4NU1 - chains A and B; structure by X-ray diffraction, 2.50 A resolution.

# Chain A
Name: Glycogen synthase kinase-3 beta
From: Mus musculus
Notes: EC 2.7.11.26, 2.7.11.1; fragment: Residues 1-383 with phosphoylated Ser9
Reference sequence: Q9WV60 (GSK3B_MOUSE); numbering as in UniProt (aligned over 1-383)
Amino-acid sequence (389 residues; numbered 1 to 389; the number before each row is that of its first residue):
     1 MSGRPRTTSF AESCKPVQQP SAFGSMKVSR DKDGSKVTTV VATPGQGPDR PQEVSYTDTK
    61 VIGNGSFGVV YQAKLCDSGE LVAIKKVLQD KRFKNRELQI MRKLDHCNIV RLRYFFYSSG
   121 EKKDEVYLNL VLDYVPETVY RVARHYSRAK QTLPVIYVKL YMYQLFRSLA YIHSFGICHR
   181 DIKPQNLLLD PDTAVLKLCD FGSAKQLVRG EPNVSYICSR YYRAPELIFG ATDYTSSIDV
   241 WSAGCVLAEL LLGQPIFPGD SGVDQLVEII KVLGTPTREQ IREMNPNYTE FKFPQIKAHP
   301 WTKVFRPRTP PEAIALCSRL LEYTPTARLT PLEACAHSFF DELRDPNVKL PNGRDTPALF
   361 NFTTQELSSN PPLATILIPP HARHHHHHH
Unresolved in the structure: 1-5, 12-25, 30-34, 120-121, 384-389
Modified / non-standard residues: S9 (phosphoserine; SEP)
Construct notes: expression tag (384-389)
Ion coordination: Mg2+ site 1: N186, D200 (together with ADP); Mg2+ site 2: D200 (together with ADP)
Residues lining bound ligands:
  - ADP (adenosine-5'-diphosphate): I62, G63, N64, G65, S66, F67, G68, V70, A83, K85, V110, L132, D133, Y134, V135, T138, R141, Q185, N186, L188, C199, D200
  - aluminium fluoride (AF3): G65, S66, F67, D181, K183, N186, D200
UniProt features mapped onto this chain:
  - active site: D181 (Proton acceptor)
  - binding site (ATP): I62 to V70, K85
  - modified residue: S9 (Phosphoserine), Y216 (Phosphotyrosine)
  - lipidation: C14 (S-palmitoyl cysteine)
  - mutagenesis: S9 (S9A: Loss of phosphorylation; No inhibition of activity and constitutively active), K85 (K85R: Inhibits interaction with AXIN1 and ZBED3)
From the paper describing this entry:
  - contacts within the chain: T7-F67
  - conformationally variable residues (loop rearrangement): S66

# Chain B
Name: Axin-1
From: Homo sapiens
Reference sequence: O15169 (AXIN1_HUMAN); residue numbers follow UniProt; this construct covers 383-402
Amino-acid sequence (24 residues; row label = number of the first residue in the row):
   379 GGILVEPQKF AEELIHRLEA VQRT
Unresolved in the structure: 379-382, 402
Construct notes: expression tag (379-382)
UniProt features mapped onto this chain:
  - mutagenesis: V383 (V383A: Loss of interaction with SIAH1. Decreased SIAH1-induced proteasome-mediated ubiquitin-dependent degradation of AXIN1. No effect on interaction with GSK3B), P385 (P385A: Loss of interaction with SIAH1. Decreased SIAH1-induced proteasome-mediated ubiquitin-dependent degradation of AXIN1. No effect on interaction with GSK3B)

# Chain A / chain B interface
Contacting residue pairs (27; chain A residue first):
  I228(A) - F388(B)
  F229(A) - F388(B)  hydrophobic
  V263(A) - F388(B)  hydrophobic
  V263(A) - E391(B)
  V263(A) - L392(B)  hydrophobic
  D264(A) - R395(B)  salt bridge
  L266(A) - F388(B)  hydrophobic
  L266(A) - L392(B)  hydrophobic
  V267(A) - L392(B)  hydrophobic
  V267(A) - R395(B)
  I270(A) - L396(B)  hydrophobic
  K271(A) - V399(B)
  Y288(A) - P385(B)
  Y288(A) - F388(B)  hydrophobic
  F291(A) - P385(B)
  F291(A) - Q386(B)
  F291(A) - A389(B)  hydrophobic
  K292(A) - I393(B)
  F293(A) - A389(B)  hydrophobic
  F293(A) - L392(B)  hydrophobic
  F293(A) - I393(B)  hydrophobic
  P294(A) - I393(B)
  P294(A) - L396(B)  hydrophobic
  P294(A) - E397(B)
  P294(A) - Q400(B)
  Q295(A) - Q400(B)  hydrogen bond (backbone-side chain)
  I296(A) - L396(B)
Also at the interface, not in a pair above, chain A (17 interface residues in all): G262, N287
Also at the interface, not in a pair above, chain B (13 interface residues in all): V383

# In short
17 residues of chain A and 13 residues of chain B are in contact; the contacts include 1 hydrogen bond and 1
salt bridge. Among the polar pairs are D264(A)-R395(B) and Q295(A)-Q400(B). Chain A binds ADP and aluminium
fluoride. From the paper: conformational variability at S66(A); contacts within the chain involving F67(A) and
T7(A).
Chain A is Glycogen synthase kinase-3 beta (Mus musculus) and chain B is Axin-1 (Homo sapiens); the structure,
Crystal structure of a transition state mimic of the GSK-3/Axin complex bound to phosphorylated N-terminal
auto-inhibitory ..., was determined by X-ray diffraction, deposited together with 4NM0, 4NM3, 4NM5 and 4NM7.
